4GN7 - chain A; structure by X-ray diffraction, 1.95 A resolution.

Chain A:
Protein: Regucalcin
Source organism: Mus musculus
Notes: EC 3.1.1.17
Reference sequence: Q64374 (RGN_MOUSE); residue numbers follow UniProt; this construct covers 1-299
Chain sequence (299 residues; each row starts with the number of its first residue):
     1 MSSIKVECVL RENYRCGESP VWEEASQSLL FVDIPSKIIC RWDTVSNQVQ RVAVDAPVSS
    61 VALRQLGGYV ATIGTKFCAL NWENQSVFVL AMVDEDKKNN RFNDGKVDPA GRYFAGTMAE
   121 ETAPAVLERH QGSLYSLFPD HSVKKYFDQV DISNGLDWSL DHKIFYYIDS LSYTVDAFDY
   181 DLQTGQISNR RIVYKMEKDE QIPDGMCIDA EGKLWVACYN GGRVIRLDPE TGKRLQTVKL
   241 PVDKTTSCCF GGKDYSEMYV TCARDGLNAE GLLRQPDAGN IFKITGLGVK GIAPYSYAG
Not modelled in the structure: 1-2
Bound ions: Ca2+: Glu-18, Asn-154, Asp-204
Swiss-Prot annotation at these positions:
  - active site: Asp-204 (Proton donor/acceptor)
  - binding site (a divalent metal cation): Glu-18, Asn-154, Asp-204
  - binding site (substrate): Arg-101, Asn-103, Glu-121
  - modified residue (N6-succinyllysine): Lys-144, Lys-244, Lys-253
From the paper describing this entry:
  - Ca2+ coordination: Glu-18, Asn-154, Asp-204
  - conformationally variable residues (loop rearrangement): Glu-120 to Arg-129
  - catalytic residues: Arg-101, Asn-103, Glu-121, Asp-204 (proposed by the authors, not directly observed)

Overview:
Glu-18, Asn-154 and Asp-204 coordinate Ca2+. Curated annotation (UniProt) lists active-site residue Asp-204, 3
divalent metal cation-binding residues and 3 substrate-binding residues. From the paper: catalytic residues
Arg-101, Asn-103 and Glu-121 among others; Ca2+ coordination by Glu-18, Asn-154 and Asp-204.
Chain A is Regucalcin (Mus musculus); the structure, mouse SMP30/GNL, was determined by X-ray diffraction
(same publication as 4GN8, 4GN9, 4GNA, 4GNB and 4GNC).
